3DV6 - chains A and B; structure by X-ray diffraction, 1.95 A resolution.

Chain A:
Protein: antibody Fv fragment SAG506-01
From: Mus Musculus
Notes: fragment: variable region fragment (Fv); antibody fragment or engineered binder
Amino-acid sequence (112 residues; numbered 1 to 106 plus 6 insertion-coded residues; the number before each row is that of its first residue; a row labelled like 27A-27F holds insertion residues (27A, then the next letters in order)):
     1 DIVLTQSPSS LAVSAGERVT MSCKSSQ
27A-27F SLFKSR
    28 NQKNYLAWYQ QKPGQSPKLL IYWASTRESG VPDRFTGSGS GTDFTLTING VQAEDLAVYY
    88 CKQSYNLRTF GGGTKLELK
Cystine bridges: Cys23-Cys88
Ligand contacts: 3-deoxy-manno-oct-2-ulosonic acid (KDO; 3-deoxy-alpha-D-manno-oct-2-ulopyranosonic acid): Lys27D, Tyr32, Ser91, Tyr92, Leu94, Arg95

Chain B:
Protein: Ig-like protein
From: Mus Musculus
Amino-acid sequence (121 residues; each row starts with the number of its first residue; a row labelled like 52A-52C holds insertion residues (52A, then the next letters in order)):
     1 EVKLVESGGG LVQPGGSLRL SCATSGFTFT DYYMSWVRQP PGKALEWLGF IR
52A-52C NKA
    53 KGYTVEYSAS VKGRFTISRD NSQSILYLQM
82A-82C NTL
    83 RAEDSATYYC ARDGYYVD
100A-100B AM
   101 DYWGQGTSVT VSS
Cystine bridges: Cys22-Cys92
Ligand contacts: 3-deoxy-manno-oct-2-ulosonic acid (KDO; 3-deoxy-alpha-D-manno-oct-2-ulopyranosonic acid): Tyr33, Phe50, Arg52, Lys53, Glu58, Gly96, Tyr97, Asp100

How chain A and chain B interact:
Pairs across the interface - 42 pairs, chain A then chain B:
  Tyr32(A) - Asp100(B)
  Ala34(A) - Ala100A(B)  hydrophobic
  Tyr36(A) - Ala100A(B)
  Tyr36(A) - Met100B(B)  hydrogen bond (side chain-backbone)
  Tyr36(A) - Trp103(B)
  Gln38(A) - Gln39(B)  hydrogen bond
  Gln38(A) - Tyr91(B)  hydrogen bond
  Gln42(A) - Tyr91(B)
  Ser43(A) - Tyr91(B)
  Ser43(A) - Gly104(B)  hydrogen bond (side chain-backbone)
  Pro44(A) - Leu45(B)  hydrophobic
  Pro44(A) - Tyr91(B)
  Pro44(A) - Trp103(B)
  Leu46(A) - Ala100A(B)  hydrophobic
  Leu46(A) - Met100B(B)
  Leu46(A) - Asp101(B)
  Tyr49(A) - Val99(B)
  Trp50(A) - Tyr98(B)
  Trp50(A) - Val99(B)
  Trp50(A) - Asp100(B)  hydrogen bond
  Glu55(A) - Asp101(B)
  Tyr87(A) - Gln39(B)  hydrogen bond
  Tyr87(A) - Lys43(B)
  Tyr87(A) - Ala44(B)
  Tyr87(A) - Leu45(B)
  Lys89(A) - Asp100(B)  hydrogen bond (side chain-backbone)
  Lys89(A) - Ala100A(B)
  Lys89(A) - Met100B(B)
  Ser91(A) - Asp100(B)  hydrogen bond (side chain-backbone)
  Leu94(A) - Trp47(B)  hydrophobic
  Leu94(A) - Glu58(B)
  Leu94(A) - Tyr59(B)
  Arg95(A) - Trp47(B)
  Arg95(A) - Phe50(B)
  Arg95(A) - Asp95(B)  salt bridge
  Arg95(A) - Gly96(B)  hydrogen bond (side chain-backbone)
  Phe97(A) - Val37(B)  hydrophobic
  Phe97(A) - Leu45(B)
  Phe97(A) - Trp47(B)
  Phe97(A) - Met100B(B)  hydrophobic
  Phe97(A) - Trp103(B)  hydrophobic
  Gly99(A) - Ala44(B)
Interface residues without a listed pair, chain A (19 interface residues in all): Gly98
Interface residues without a listed pair, chain B (22 interface residues in all): Glu46, Gln105

Summary:
19 residues of chain A face 22 of chain B across their interface, with 9 hydrogen bonds and 1 salt bridge.
Polar pairs include Arg95(A)-Asp95(B), Tyr36(A)-Met100B(B) and Gln38(A)-Gln39(B). 3-deoxy-manno-oct-2-ulosonic
acid is bound between chain A and chain B.
Chain A is antibody Fv fragment SAG506-01 and chain B is Ig-like protein, both from Mus Musculus; the
structure, Crystal structure of SAG506-01, tetragonal, crystal 2, was determined by X-ray diffraction (same
publication as 3DUS, 3DUU and 3DV4).
